PDB entry 7F74 | X-ray diffraction, 2.00 A resolution | chains A and D of the 4 polymer chains in the assembly

# Chain A (and D)
Molecule: Rv3094c
Source organism: Mycobacterium tuberculosis H37Rv
Notes: chain D of this document is another copy of the same molecule, construct and numbering; everything in this record applies to it too
Reference sequence: O05773 (O05773_MYCTU); residue numbers follow UniProt; this construct covers 2-376
Sequence (376 residues; row label = number of the first residue in the row):
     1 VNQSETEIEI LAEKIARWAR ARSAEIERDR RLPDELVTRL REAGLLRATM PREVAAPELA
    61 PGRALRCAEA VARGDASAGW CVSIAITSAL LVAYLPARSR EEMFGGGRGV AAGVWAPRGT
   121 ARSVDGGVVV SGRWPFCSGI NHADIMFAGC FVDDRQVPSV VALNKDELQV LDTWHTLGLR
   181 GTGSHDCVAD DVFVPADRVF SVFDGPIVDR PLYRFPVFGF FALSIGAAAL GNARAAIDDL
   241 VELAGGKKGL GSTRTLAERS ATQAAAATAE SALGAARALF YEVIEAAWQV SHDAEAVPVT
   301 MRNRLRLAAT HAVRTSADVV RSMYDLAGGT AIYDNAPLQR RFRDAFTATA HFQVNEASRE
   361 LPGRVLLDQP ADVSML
Unresolved in the structure: 1-5
Sequence notes: expression tag (1)
Ligand contacts:
  - FMN (flavin mononucleotide), molecule 1: Trp80, Ile84, Gly113, Val114, Trp115, Ala116, Arg118, Phe136, Cys137, Ser138, Trp174, Leu179, Thr182, Ser184, Phe221, Thr347, Ala350, His351, Phe352
  - FMN, molecule 2: Gly249, Leu250, Ile332
Reported in the primary citation:
  - conformationally variable residues (side-chain flip): Phe136
  - catalytic residues: Phe221, His351 (proposed by the authors, not directly observed)
  - mutagenesis - F221R: decreased catalytic activity on ethionamide

# Chain A / chain D interface
Pairs across the interface (59; chain A residue first):
  Val241(A) - Leu366(D)
  Ala257(A) - Leu367(D)
  Ala257(A) - Gln369(D)
  Glu258(A) - Gln369(D)
  Ser260(A) - Glu360(D)
  Thr262(A) - Leu367(D)
  Gln263(A) - Arg359(D)
  Gln263(A) - Glu360(D)
  Gln263(A) - Gly363(D)
  Gln263(A) - Arg364(D)  hydrogen bond
  Gln263(A) - Leu367(D)
  Ala266(A) - Leu366(D)
  Ala267(A) - Leu307(D)  hydrophobic
  Ala267(A) - Arg359(D)
  Ala267(A) - Gly363(D)
  Ala267(A) - Leu366(D)  hydrophobic
  Thr268(A) - Arg359(D)  hydrogen bond
  Glu270(A) - Leu366(D)
  Ser271(A) - Leu279(D)
  Ser271(A) - Leu307(D)
  Ser271(A) - His311(D)
  Ser271(A) - Arg359(D)
  Ala272(A) - His311(D)
  Gly274(A) - Leu279(D)
  Ala275(A) - Ala275(D)
  Ala275(A) - Leu279(D)  hydrophobic
  Ala275(A) - His311(D)
  Ala276(A) - Ala275(D)
  Ala278(A) - Ala278(D)  hydrophobic
  Ala278(A) - Leu279(D)
  Ala278(A) - Glu282(D)
  Leu279(A) - Ser271(D)
  Leu279(A) - Gly274(D)
  Leu279(A) - Ala275(D)  hydrophobic
  Leu279(A) - Ala278(D)
  Glu282(A) - Ala278(D)
  Leu307(A) - Ala267(D)  hydrophobic
  Leu307(A) - Ser271(D)
  His311(A) - Ser271(D)
  His311(A) - Ala272(D)
  His311(A) - Ala275(D)
  Arg359(A) - Gln263(D)
  Arg359(A) - Ala267(D)
  Arg359(A) - Thr268(D)  hydrogen bond
  Arg359(A) - Ser271(D)
  Glu360(A) - Ser260(D)
  Glu360(A) - Gln263(D)
  Gly363(A) - Gln263(D)
  Gly363(A) - Ala267(D)
  Arg364(A) - Gln263(D)  hydrogen bond
  Leu366(A) - Val241(D)
  Leu366(A) - Ala266(D)
  Leu366(A) - Ala267(D)  hydrophobic
  Leu366(A) - Glu270(D)
  Leu367(A) - Ala257(D)
  Leu367(A) - Thr262(D)
  Leu367(A) - Gln263(D)
  Gln369(A) - Ala257(D)
  Gln369(A) - Glu258(D)
Other interface residues (no listed pair), chain A (33 interface residues in all): Ala244, Gly245, Thr255, Ala264, Glu356, Pro362
Other interface residues (no listed pair), chain D (31 interface residues in all): Ala244, Thr255, Ala264, Ala276, Pro362

# Summary
33 residues of chain A and 31 residues of chain D are in contact, with 4 hydrogen bonds. Polar contacts
include Gln263(A)-Arg364(D) and Thr268(A)-Arg359(D). Chain A binds flavin mononucleotide. The paper reports
catalytic residues Phe221(A) and His351(A); F221R of chain A reduces catalytic activity on ethionamide.
Chain A and chain D are both Rv3094c (Mycobacterium tuberculosis H37Rv); the structure, Rv3094c in complex
with FMN, was determined by X-ray diffraction, deposited together with 7F72 and 7F70.
